PDB entry 4ZVS | X-ray diffraction, 2.50 A resolution | chains A and B of the 6 polymer chains in the assembly

Chain A:
Protein: Caspase-7
From: Homo sapiens
Notes: EC 3.4.22.60
UniProtKB: P55210 (CASP7_HUMAN); numbering as in UniProt (aligned over 1-198)
Amino-acid sequence (198 residues; each row starts with the number of its first residue):
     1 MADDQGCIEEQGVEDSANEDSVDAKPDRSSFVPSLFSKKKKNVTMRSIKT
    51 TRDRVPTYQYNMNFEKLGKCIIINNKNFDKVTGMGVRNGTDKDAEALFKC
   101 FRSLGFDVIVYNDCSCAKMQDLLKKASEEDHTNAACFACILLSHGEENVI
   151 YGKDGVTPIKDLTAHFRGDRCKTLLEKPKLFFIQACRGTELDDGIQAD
Disordered / not traced: 1-57, 197-198
UniProt features mapped onto this chain:
  - region: Lys38 to Lys41 (Exosite), Lys76 to Arg87 (Loop L1), Arg187 to Gln196 (Loop L2)
  - active site: His144, Cys186
  - site: Phe36, Ser37 (Cleavage), Met45, Arg46 (Cleavage), Ser47, Ile48 (Cleavage), Arg187 (Involved in allosteric regulation)
  - modified residue: Ala2 (N-acetylalanine), Ser30 (Phosphoserine), Ser37 (Phosphoserine), Thr173 (Phosphothreonine)

Chain B:
Protein: Caspase-7
From: Homo sapiens
Notes: EC 3.4.22.60
UniProtKB: P55210 (CASP7_HUMAN); residue numbers follow UniProt; this construct covers 199-303
Amino-acid sequence (113 residues; row label = number of the first residue in the row):
   199 SGPINDTDANPRYKIPVEADFLFAYSTVPGYASMRNPGRGSWFVQALCSI
   249 LEEHGKDLEIMQILTRVNDRVARHFESQSDDPHFHEKKQIPCVVSMLTKE
   299 LYFSQLEHHHHHH
Disordered / not traced: 199-210, 304-311
Sequence notes: engineered mutation Ala230 (Tyr in P55210), Met232 (Trp in P55210), Asn234 (Ser in P55210); expression tag (304-311)
UniProt features mapped onto this chain:
  - region: Val226 to Tyr229, Ser231, Arg233, Pro235 to Gly238 (Loop L3), Glu274 to Ile288 (Loop L4)
  - site: Tyr223 (Involved in allosteric regulation)
  - modified residue: Arg233 (Microbial infection: ADP-riboxanated arginine), Ser239 (Phosphoserine)

How chain A and chain B interact:
Pairs across the interface (99):
  Tyr58(A) with Lys297(B); Glu298(B), hydrogen bond (backbone-backbone)
  Gln59(A) with Lys297(B); Glu298(B); Tyr300(B)
  Tyr60(A) with Asp218(B), hydrogen bond; Leu295(B); Thr296(B), hydrogen bond (side chain-backbone); Lys297(B); Glu298(B), hydrogen bond (backbone-backbone)
  Met62(A) with Leu299(B), hydrophobic; Tyr300(B); Ser302(B); Gln303(B)
  Arg87(A) with Arg233(B)
  Asn88(A) with Arg233(B), hydrogen bond (backbone-side chain); Pro235(B)
  Gly89(A) with Pro235(B), hydrogen bond (backbone-backbone); Gly238(B)
  Lys92(A) with Gly236(B); Arg237(B)
  Asp93(A) with Gly238(B); Ser239(B), hydrogen bond; Val242(B)
  Ala96(A) with Cys246(B)
  Leu97(A) with Val242(B), hydrophobic; Cys246(B)
  Cys100(A) with Cys246(B)
  Phe101(A) with Leu249(B), hydrophobic
  Ser103(A) with Lys254(B), hydrogen bond (backbone-side chain)
  Leu104(A) with Gly253(B); Lys254(B)
  Phe106(A) with Phe301(B), hydrophobic
  Glu147(A) with Pro227(B); Gly228(B)
  Ile159(A) with Tyr223(B)
  Thr163(A) with Phe219(B); Phe221(B)
  Phe166(A) with Phe219(B)
  Arg167(A) with Val215(B); Glu216(B); Phe219(B)
  Gly168(A) with Val215(B), hydrogen bond (backbone-backbone)
  Asp169(A) with Val215(B)
  Glu176(A) with Ile213(B); Asp218(B)
  Lys177(A) with Asp218(B)
  Pro178(A) with Asp218(B); Leu299(B), hydrophobic
  Lys179(A) with Ala217(B); Asp218(B), hydrogen bond (backbone-backbone); Phe219(B); Leu220(B), hydrogen bond (backbone-backbone)
  Leu180(A) with Leu220(B); Ile258(B), hydrophobic; Leu299(B), hydrophobic; Phe301(B), hydrophobic
  Phe181(A) with Phe219(B), hydrophobic; Leu220(B), hydrogen bond (backbone-backbone); Phe221(B); Ala222(B), hydrogen bond (backbone-backbone)
  Phe182(A) with Ala222(B), hydrophobic; Leu245(B), hydrophobic
  Ile183(A) with Ala222(B), hydrogen bond (backbone-backbone); Tyr223(B), hydrophobic; Ser224(B), hydrogen bond (backbone-backbone)
  Gln184(A) with Ser224(B); Ser231(B), hydrogen bond; Ser239(B), hydrogen bond; Phe241(B)
  Ala185(A) with Ser224(B), hydrogen bond (backbone-side chain); Thr225(B); Ser231(B)
  Cys186(A) with Tyr229(B); Ala230(B), hydrophobic; Ser231(B), hydrogen bond (side chain-backbone)
  Arg187(A) with Tyr223(B); Thr225(B), hydrogen bond (side chain-backbone); Val226(B); Pro227(B); Gly228(B), hydrogen bond (backbone-backbone); Tyr229(B), hydrogen bond (backbone-backbone); Cys290(B)
  Gly188(A) with Gly228(B); Tyr229(B), hydrogen bond (backbone-backbone); Ala230(B)
  Thr189(A) with Gly228(B), hydrogen bond (backbone-backbone)
  Glu190(A) with Gly228(B), hydrogen bond (backbone-backbone); Tyr229(B); Ala230(B), hydrogen bond (backbone-backbone)
  Leu191(A) with Tyr229(B); His281(B); Lys285(B)
  Asp192(A) with Tyr229(B); Lys285(B); Lys286(B), hydrogen bond (backbone-backbone)
  Asp193(A) with Glu284(B); Lys285(B), salt bridge
  Gly194(A) with Lys286(B)
Other interface residues (no listed pair), chain A (48 interface residues in all): Leu67, Val86, Thr90, Leu142, His144, Leu175
Other interface residues (no listed pair), chain B (51 interface residues in all): Met232, Asn234, Glu250, Leu262, Phe282

Overview:
48 residues of chain A face 51 of chain B across their interface; the contacts include 27 hydrogen bonds and 1
salt bridge. Among the polar pairs are Asp193(A)-Lys285(B), Tyr60(A)-Asp218(B) and Tyr60(A)-Thr296(B). From
UniProt: active-site residues His144(A) and Cys186(A) on chain A.
Here chain A is Caspase-7 and chain B is Caspase-7, both from Homo sapiens. Entry 4ZVS (Caspase-7 Variant 1
(V1) with reprogrammed substrate specificity due to Y230A/W232M/S234N substitutions, bound to DEVD inhibitor)
was determined by X-ray diffraction together with 4ZVO, 4ZVP, 4ZVQ, 4ZVR, 4ZVT and 4ZVU from the same study.
